Entry 8JSR (electron microscopy, 2.90 A resolution); this record covers chains B and G of the 6 polymer chains in the assembly.

# Chain B
Molecule: Guanine nucleotide-binding protein G(I)/G(S)/G(T) subunit beta-1
Organism: Homo sapiens
Reference sequence: P62873 (GBB1_HUMAN); residue numbers follow UniProt; this construct covers 2-340
Sequence (388 residues; numbered -21 to 366; the number before each row is that of its first residue; numbers below 1 keep their minus sign (Met-21 is residue -21)):
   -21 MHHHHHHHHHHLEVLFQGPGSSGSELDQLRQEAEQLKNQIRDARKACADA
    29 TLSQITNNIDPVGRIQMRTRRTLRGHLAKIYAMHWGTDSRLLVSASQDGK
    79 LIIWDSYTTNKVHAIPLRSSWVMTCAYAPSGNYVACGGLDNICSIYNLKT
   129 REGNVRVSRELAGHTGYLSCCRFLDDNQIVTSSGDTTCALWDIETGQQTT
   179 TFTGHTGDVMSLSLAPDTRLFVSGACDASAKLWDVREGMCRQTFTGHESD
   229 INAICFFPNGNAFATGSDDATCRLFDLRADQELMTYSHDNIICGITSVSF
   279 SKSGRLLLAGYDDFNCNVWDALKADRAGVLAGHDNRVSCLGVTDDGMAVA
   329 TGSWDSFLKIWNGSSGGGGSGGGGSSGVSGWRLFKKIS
Not modelled in the structure: -21 to 2, 343-366
Construct notes: initiating methionine (-21); expression tag (-20 to 1); linker (341-355)
Swiss-Prot annotation at these positions:
  - modified residue: Ser2 (N-acetylserine), His266 (Phosphohistidine)
  - natural variant: Leu30 (L30F: In MRD42; uncertain significance), Arg52 (R52G: In MRD42), Gly64 (G64V: In MRD42), Asp76 (D76E: In MRD42; D76G: In MRD42), Gly77 (G77S: In MRD42), Lys78 (K78R: In MRD42), Ile80 (I80N: In MRD42; I80T: In MRD42), His91 (H91R: In MRD42; uncertain significance), Ala92 (A92T: In MRD42), Pro94 (P94S: In MRD42), Leu95 (L95P: In MRD42), Arg96 (R96L: In MRD42), 5 further natural variant entries in UniProt

# Chain G
Molecule: Guanine nucleotide-binding protein G(I)/G(S)/G(O) subunit gamma-2
Organism: Homo sapiens
Reference sequence: P59768 (GBG2_HUMAN); numbering as in UniProt (aligned over 1-71)
Sequence (71 residues; row label = number of the first residue in the row):
     1 MASNNTASIAQARKLVEQLKMEANIDRIKVSKAAADLMAYCEAHAKEDPL
    51 LTPVPASENPFREKKFFCAIL
Not modelled in the structure: 1-5, 63-71
Swiss-Prot annotation at these positions:
  - modified residue: Ala2 (N-acetylalanine), Cys68 (Cysteine methyl ester)
  - lipidation: Cys68 (S-geranylgeranyl cysteine)

# Chain B / chain G interface
Pairs across the interface (95; chain B residue first):
  Glu3(B) - Arg13(G)  salt bridge
  Leu7(B) - Ile9(G)
  Leu7(B) - Ala12(G)  hydrophobic
  Leu7(B) - Arg13(G)
  Leu7(B) - Val16(G)
  Glu10(B) - Lys20(G)  salt bridge
  Ala11(B) - Leu15(G)  hydrophobic
  Ala11(B) - Leu19(G)
  Leu14(B) - Val16(G)
  Leu14(B) - Leu19(G)  hydrophobic
  Leu14(B) - Lys20(G)
  Lys15(B) - Leu19(G)
  Gln17(B) - Ala23(G)
  Ile18(B) - Leu19(G)  hydrophobic
  Ile18(B) - Ala23(G)  hydrophobic
  Ile18(B) - Arg27(G)
  Ala21(B) - Arg27(G)
  Ala24(B) - Lys29(G)
  Cys25(B) - Arg27(G)
  Cys25(B) - Ile28(G)
  Cys25(B) - Lys29(G)
  Cys25(B) - Val30(G)  hydrogen bond (backbone-backbone)
  Ala26(B) - Val30(G)  hydrophobic
  Asp27(B) - Lys29(G)
  Asp27(B) - Val30(G)
  Asp27(B) - Ser31(G)  hydrogen bond
  Ala28(B) - Val30(G)
  Ala28(B) - Ser31(G)
  Leu30(B) - Ala34(G)  hydrophobic
  Ile33(B) - Ser31(G)
  Ile33(B) - Ala34(G)  hydrophobic
  Thr34(B) - Met38(G)
  Ile37(B) - Met38(G)  hydrophobic
  Ile37(B) - Glu42(G)
  Val40(B) - Leu51(G)  hydrophobic
  Met45(B) - Leu50(G)  hydrophobic
  Arg48(B) - Phe61(G)
  Arg48(B) - Arg62(G)
  Arg49(B) - Pro60(G)
  Arg49(B) - Phe61(G)  hydrogen bond (side chain-backbone)
  Ser84(B) - Phe61(G)
  Tyr85(B) - Pro60(G)
  Tyr85(B) - Phe61(G)  hydrophobic
  Met217(B) - Met21(G)  hydrophobic
  Cys218(B) - Gln18(G)
  Cys218(B) - Met21(G)
  Cys218(B) - Glu22(G)
  Arg219(B) - Met21(G)
  Arg219(B) - Glu22(G)
  Arg219(B) - Ile25(G)
  Gln220(B) - Ile25(G)
  Thr221(B) - Glu22(G)  hydrogen bond
  Phe235(B) - Tyr40(G)  hydrophobic
  Phe235(B) - Cys41(G)  hydrophobic
  Pro236(B) - Tyr40(G)
  Asn237(B) - Tyr40(G)
  Asp254(B) - Ala33(G)
  Arg256(B) - Arg27(G)
  Arg256(B) - Ile28(G)
  Arg256(B) - Lys32(G)
  Arg256(B) - Ala33(G)
  Arg256(B) - Asp36(G)  salt bridge
  Ala257(B) - Ile28(G)
  Asp258(B) - Arg27(G)  salt bridge
  Gln259(B) - Val30(G)
  Leu261(B) - Val30(G)  hydrophobic
  Leu261(B) - Leu37(G)  hydrophobic
  Ser279(B) - Asp48(G)  hydrogen bond
  Lys280(B) - Glu47(G)
  Lys280(B) - Asp48(G)
  Ser281(B) - Tyr40(G)
  Ser281(B) - Cys41(G)  hydrogen bond (side chain-backbone)
  Ser281(B) - His44(G)
  Ser281(B) - Ala45(G)
  Ser281(B) - Asp48(G)  hydrogen bond (backbone-side chain)
  Gly282(B) - Cys41(G)
  Arg283(B) - Cys41(G)
  Arg283(B) - Leu51(G)
  Leu284(B) - Leu51(G)  hydrophobic
  Leu300(B) - Met38(G)  hydrophobic
  Val320(B) - Leu50(G)  hydrophobic
  Asp323(B) - Pro49(G)
  Gly324(B) - Pro49(G)
  Gly324(B) - Leu50(G)
  Met325(B) - Pro49(G)  hydrophobic
  Met325(B) - Leu50(G)
  Met325(B) - Pro60(G)
  Ala326(B) - Phe61(G)  hydrophobic
  Val327(B) - Leu50(G)  hydrophobic
  Ile338(B) - Phe61(G)  hydrophobic
  Asn340(B) - Asn59(G)  hydrogen bond
  Asn340(B) - Phe61(G)
  Gly341(B) - Arg62(G)  hydrogen bond (backbone-side chain)
  Ser342(B) - Pro53(G)
  Ser342(B) - Arg62(G)
Also at the interface, not in a pair above, chain B (60 interface residues in all): Leu4, Arg22, Ile43, Ala240, Leu252
Also at the interface, not in a pair above, chain G (41 interface residues in all): Ser8, Asp26, Val54

# In short
Chain B and chain G form an interface of 60 and 41 residues respectively; the contacts include 9 hydrogen
bonds and 4 salt bridges. Among the polar pairs are Glu3(B)-Arg13(G), Glu10(B)-Lys20(G) and
Arg256(B)-Asp36(G).
Chain B is Guanine nucleotide-binding protein G(I)/G(S)/G(T) subunit beta-1 and chain G is Guanine
nucleotide-binding protein G(I)/G(S)/G(O) subunit gamma-2, both from Homo sapiens; the structure, Cryo-EM
structure of the anamorelin-bound ghrelin receptor and Gq complex, was determined by electron microscopy.
